PDB entry 6F89 | X-ray diffraction, 2.81 A resolution | chain A

[Chain A]
Name: Threonylcarbamoyl-AMP synthase
Source organism: Pyrococcus abyssi (strain GE5 / Orsay)
Notes: EC 2.7.7.87
Reference sequence: Q9UYB2 (SUA5_PYRAB); residues 1-340 here = UniProt positions 1-340
Chain sequence (346 residues; row label = number of the first residue in the row):
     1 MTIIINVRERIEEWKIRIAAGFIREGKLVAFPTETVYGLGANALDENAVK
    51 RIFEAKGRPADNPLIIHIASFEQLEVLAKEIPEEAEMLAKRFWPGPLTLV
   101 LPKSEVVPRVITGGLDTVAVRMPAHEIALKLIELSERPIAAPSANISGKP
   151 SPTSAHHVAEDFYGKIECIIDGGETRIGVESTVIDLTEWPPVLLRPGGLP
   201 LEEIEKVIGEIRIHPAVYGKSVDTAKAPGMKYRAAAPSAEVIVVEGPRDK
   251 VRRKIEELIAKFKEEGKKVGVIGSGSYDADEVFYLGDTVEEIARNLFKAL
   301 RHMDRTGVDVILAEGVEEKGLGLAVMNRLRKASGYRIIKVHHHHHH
Disordered / not traced: 236, 346
Differences from the reference sequence: engineered mutation Ala234 (His in Q9UYB2), Ala235 (Tyr in Q9UYB2); expression tag (341-346)
Residues lining bound ligands:
  - bicarbonate ion (BCT): Arg58, Ile65, Ala141, Pro142, Ser143, Glu180, Arg195, Pro228
  - threonine (THR): Thr33, Thr35, Val36, Tyr37, Gly38, Ile65, His67, Thr98, Arg121, Ala141, Pro142, Glu180, Ser181, Arg195
From the paper describing this entry:
  - binding site for bicarbonate ion: Ser143, Arg195

[Overview]
Ligands of chain A: bicarbonate ion and threonine. From the paper: a binding site for bicarbonate ion at
Ser143 and Arg195.
Chain A is Threonylcarbamoyl-AMP synthase (Pyrococcus abyssi (strain GE5 / Orsay)); the structure, Structure
of H234A/Y235A P.abyssi Sua5, was determined by X-ray diffraction together with 6F87 and 6F8Y from the same
study.
